PDB entry 7KHO | X-ray diffraction, 2.69 A resolution | chain A

# Chain A
Protein: Amine oxidase
From: Pseudomonas putida S16
UniProt: F8G0P2 (F8G0P2_PSEP6); residues 1-482 here = UniProt positions 1-482
Amino-acid sequence (490 residues; numbered 1 to 490; the number before each row is that of its first residue):
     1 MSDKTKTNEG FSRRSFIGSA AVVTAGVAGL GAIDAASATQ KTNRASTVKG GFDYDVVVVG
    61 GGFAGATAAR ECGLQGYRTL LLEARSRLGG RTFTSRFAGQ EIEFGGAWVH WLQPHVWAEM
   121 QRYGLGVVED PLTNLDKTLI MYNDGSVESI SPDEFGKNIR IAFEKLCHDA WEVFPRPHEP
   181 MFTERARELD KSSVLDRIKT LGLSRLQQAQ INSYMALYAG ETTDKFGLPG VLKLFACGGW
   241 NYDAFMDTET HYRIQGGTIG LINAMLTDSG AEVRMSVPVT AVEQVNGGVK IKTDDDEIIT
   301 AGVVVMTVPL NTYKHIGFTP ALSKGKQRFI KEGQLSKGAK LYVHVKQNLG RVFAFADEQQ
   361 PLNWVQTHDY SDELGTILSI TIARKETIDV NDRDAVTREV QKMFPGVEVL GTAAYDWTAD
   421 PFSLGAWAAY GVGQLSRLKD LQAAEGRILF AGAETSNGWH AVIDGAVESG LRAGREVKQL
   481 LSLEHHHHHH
Not modelled in the structure: 1-50, 483-490
Sequence notes: engineered mutation Val462 (Asn in F8G0P2); expression tag (483-490)
Ligand contacts:
  - FAD (flavin-adenine dinucleotide): Val59, Gly60, Gly61, Gly62, Phe63, Ala64, Gly65, Leu82, Glu83, Ala84, Arg85, Gly89, Gly90, Arg91, Thr92, Phe104, Gly105, Gly106, Ala107, Trp108, Val109, Glu249, Val277, Pro278, Val279, Thr307, Val308, Pro309, Thr312, Ile316, Lys340, Trp417, Phe422, Ala426, Trp427, Gly452, Ala453, Ala461, Val462, Ile463, Asp464, Ala466
  - (S)-3-(1-methylpyrrolidin-2-yl)pyridine (NCT): Leu217, Tyr218, Glu249, Thr250, Trp364, Thr381, Trp427, Ala461, Val462
Swiss-Prot annotation at these positions:
  - binding site (FAD): Ala64, Glu83, Ala84, Arg85, Arg91, Trp108, Val279, Ala453, Ile463
  - binding site ((S)-nicotine): Thr381
  - mutagenesis: Thr250 (T250V: More than 10-fold increase in KM; when associated with V-381. Does not affect kcat significantly, but shows a small decrease in catalytic efficiency), Thr381 (T381V: 2-fold increase in KM. More than 10-fold increase in KM; when associated with V-250. Does not affect kcat significantly, but shows a small decrease in catalytic efficiency), Trp427 (W427F: 3.5-fold increase in activity; when associated with Y-462; W427N: Loss of activity; when associated with W-462; W427Y: 2.8-fold increase in activity. 7.5-fold increase in activity ...)

# Summary
Bound to chain A: (S)-3-(1-methylpyrrolidin-2-yl)pyridine and flavin-adenine dinucleotide. UniProt lists 9
FAD-binding residues, (S)-nicotine-binding residue Thr381 and 3 mutagenesis sites.
Chain A is Amine oxidase (Pseudomonas putida S16); the structure, NicA2 variant N462V in complex with
(S)-nicotine, was determined by X-ray diffraction (same publication as 7KHN).
